PDB entry 6X2R | X-ray diffraction, 2.30 A resolution | chains C and D of the 4 polymer chains in the assembly

Chain C:
Name: Exportin-1
Organism: Saccharomyces cerevisiae
Reference sequence: P30822 (XPO1_YEAST); numbering as in UniProt; present here: 1-376, 414-1058
Amino-acid sequence (1024 residues; numbered -2 to 1058; 37 numbers in that range are skipped by the numbering (no residue carries them; nothing is unmodelled there); the number before each row is that of its first residue; numbers below 1 keep their minus sign (Gly-2 is residue -2)):
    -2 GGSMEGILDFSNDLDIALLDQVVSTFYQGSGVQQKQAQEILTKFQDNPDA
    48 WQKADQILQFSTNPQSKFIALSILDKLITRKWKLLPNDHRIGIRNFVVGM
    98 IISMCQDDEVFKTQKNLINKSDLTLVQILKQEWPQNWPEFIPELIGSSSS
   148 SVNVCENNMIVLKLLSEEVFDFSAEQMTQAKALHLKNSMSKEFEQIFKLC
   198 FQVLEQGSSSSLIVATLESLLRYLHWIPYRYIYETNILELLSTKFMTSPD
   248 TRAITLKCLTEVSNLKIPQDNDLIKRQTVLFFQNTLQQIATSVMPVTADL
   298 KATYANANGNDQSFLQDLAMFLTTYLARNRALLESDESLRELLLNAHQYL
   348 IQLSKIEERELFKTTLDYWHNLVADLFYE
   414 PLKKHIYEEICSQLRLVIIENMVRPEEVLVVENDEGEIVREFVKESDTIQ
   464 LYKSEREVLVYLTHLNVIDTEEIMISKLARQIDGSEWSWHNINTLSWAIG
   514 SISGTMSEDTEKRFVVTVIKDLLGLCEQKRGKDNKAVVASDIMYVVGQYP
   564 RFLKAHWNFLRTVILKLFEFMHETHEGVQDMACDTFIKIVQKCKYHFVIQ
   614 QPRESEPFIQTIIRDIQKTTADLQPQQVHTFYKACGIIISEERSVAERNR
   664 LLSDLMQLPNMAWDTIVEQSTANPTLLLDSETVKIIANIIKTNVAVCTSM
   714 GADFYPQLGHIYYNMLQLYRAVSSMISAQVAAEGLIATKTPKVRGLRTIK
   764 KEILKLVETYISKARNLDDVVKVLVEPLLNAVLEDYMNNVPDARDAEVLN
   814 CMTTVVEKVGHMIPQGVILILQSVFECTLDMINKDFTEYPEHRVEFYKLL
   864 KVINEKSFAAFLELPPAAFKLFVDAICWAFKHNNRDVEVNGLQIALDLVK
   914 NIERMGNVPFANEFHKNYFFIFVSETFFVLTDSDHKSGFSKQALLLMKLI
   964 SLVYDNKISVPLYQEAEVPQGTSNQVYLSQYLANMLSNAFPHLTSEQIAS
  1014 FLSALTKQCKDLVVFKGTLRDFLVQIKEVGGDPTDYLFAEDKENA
Unresolved in the structure: -2 to -1, 439-460, 1053-1058
Construct notes: expression tag (-2 to 0); conflict Gly537 (Asp in P30822), Cys539 (Thr in P30822), Glu540 (Val in P30822), Gln541 (Lys in P30822), Cys1022 (Tyr in P30822)

Chain D:
Name: Eukaryotic translation initiation factor 4E transporter
Organism: Homo sapiens
Reference sequence: Q9NRA8 (4ET_HUMAN); residues 5-19 here correspond to UniProt positions 434-448 (UniProt number = residue number + 429)
Amino-acid sequence (15 residues; each row starts with the number of its first residue):
     5 SVEEVEAGLKGLKVD
UniProt features mapped onto this chain:
  - motif: Val9 to Val18 (Nuclear export signal)

Interface between chain C and chain D:
Contacting residue pairs - 22 pairs, chain C then chain D:
  Val529(C) - Ser5(D)
  Val529(C) - Val9(D)
  Ile532(C) - Val9(D)  hydrophobic
  Lys533(C) - Glu8(D)  salt bridge
  Leu536(C) - Val9(D)  hydrophobic
  Leu536(C) - Gly12(D)
  Leu536(C) - Leu13(D)
  Leu536(C) - Leu16(D)  hydrophobic
  Cys539(C) - Leu16(D)  hydrophobic
  Cys539(C) - Lys17(D)
  Lys545(C) - Val18(D)
  Lys548(C) - Val18(D)
  Phe572(C) - Val9(D)  hydrophobic
  Phe572(C) - Leu13(D)  hydrophobic
  Thr575(C) - Glu10(D)  hydrogen bond
  Thr575(C) - Leu13(D)
  Val576(C) - Leu13(D)  hydrophobic
  Lys579(C) - Leu13(D)  hydrogen bond (side chain-backbone)
  Lys579(C) - Lys14(D)  hydrogen bond (side chain-backbone)
  Lys579(C) - Gly15(D)
  Lys579(C) - Leu16(D)  hydrogen bond (side chain-backbone)
  Phe583(C) - Leu16(D)  hydrophobic
Interface residues without a listed pair, chain C (18 interface residues in all): Lys525, Ala552, Met556, His569, Asn571, Glu586
Interface residues without a listed pair, chain D (13 interface residues in all): Val6, Asp19
The authors on this interface:
  - interface residues, chain D: Lys17(D)

Overview:
18 residues of chain C face 13 of chain D across their interface; the contacts include 4 hydrogen bonds and 1
salt bridge. Polar pairs include Lys533(C)-Glu8(D), Thr575(C)-Glu10(D) and Lys579(C)-Leu13(D). From the paper:
the interface residue Lys17(D).
Chain C is Exportin-1 (Saccharomyces cerevisiae) and chain D is Eukaryotic translation initiation factor 4E
transporter (Homo sapiens); the structure, Crystal Structure of the 4E-TNES peptide bound to CRM1, was
determined by X-ray diffraction together with 6X2M, 6X2O, 6X2P, 6X2S, 6X2U, 6X2V and 3 further entries from
the same study.
